Entry 7AQR (electron microscopy, 2.91 A resolution); this record covers chains C and V of the 17 polymer chains in the assembly.

Chain C:
Name: NADH dehydrogenase [ubiquinone] iron-sulfur protein 3
Source organism: Arabidopsis thaliana
Notes: EC 7.1.1.2
Reference sequence: Q95748 (NDUS3_ARATH); residues 1-190 here = UniProt positions 1-190
Chain sequence (190 residues; each row starts with the number of its first residue):
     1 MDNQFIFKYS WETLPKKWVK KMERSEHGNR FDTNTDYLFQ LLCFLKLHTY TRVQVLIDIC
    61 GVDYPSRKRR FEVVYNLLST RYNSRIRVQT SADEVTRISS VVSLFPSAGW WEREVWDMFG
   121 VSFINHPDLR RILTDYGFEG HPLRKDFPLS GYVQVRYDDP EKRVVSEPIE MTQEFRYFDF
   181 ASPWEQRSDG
Unresolved in the structure: 186-190

Chain V:
Name: Probable NADH dehydrogenase [ubiquinone] 1 alpha subcomplex subunit 5, mitochondrial
Source organism: Arabidopsis thaliana
Reference sequence: Q9FLX7 (NDUA5_ARATH); residue numbers follow UniProt; this construct covers 1-169
Chain sequence (169 residues; each row starts with the number of its first residue):
     1 MFLRAIGRPL LAKVKQTTGI VGLDVVPNAR AVLIDLYSKT LKEIQAVPED EGYRKAVESF
    61 TRQRLNVCKE EEDWEMIEKR LGCGQVEELI EEARDELTLI GKMIEWDPWG VPDDYECEVI
   121 ENDAPIPKHV PQHRPGPLPE QFYKTLEGLI AESKTEIPAA TPSDPQLKE
Unresolved in the structure: 1-11, 152-169

Interface between chain C and chain V:
Residue-residue contacts (75; chain C residue first):
  Met1(C) - Pro135(V)
  Met1(C) - Gly136(V)
  Met1(C) - Leu138(V)
  Met1(C) - Tyr143(V)
  Phe5(C) - Phe142(V)
  Phe5(C) - Tyr143(V)  hydrophobic
  Phe5(C) - Leu146(V)  hydrophobic
  Phe7(C) - Val119(V)  hydrophobic
  Phe7(C) - Glu121(V)
  Tyr9(C) - Ala56(V)
  Tyr9(C) - Leu149(V)  hydrophobic
  Glu12(C) - Gly52(V)
  Glu12(C) - Leu149(V)
  Glu12(C) - Ile150(V)
  Thr13(C) - Tyr53(V)
  Thr13(C) - Leu149(V)
  Pro15(C) - Pro108(V)  hydrophobic
  Lys16(C) - Tyr115(V)
  Lys17(C) - Pro108(V)
  Lys17(C) - Gly110(V)
  Lys17(C) - Pro112(V)
  Trp18(C) - Met103(V)  hydrophobic
  Trp18(C) - Pro108(V)  hydrophobic
  Val19(C) - Tyr115(V)
  Lys20(C) - Cys117(V)
  Lys20(C) - Glu118(V)  hydrogen bond (backbone-backbone)
  Lys21(C) - Cys117(V)
  Lys21(C) - Glu118(V)
  Lys21(C) - Ile120(V)
  Met22(C) - Glu118(V)  hydrogen bond (backbone-backbone)
  Met22(C) - Val119(V)
  Met22(C) - Ile120(V)  hydrogen bond (backbone-backbone)
  Glu23(C) - Ile120(V)
  Arg24(C) - Ile120(V)  hydrogen bond (backbone-backbone)
  Arg24(C) - Glu121(V)  salt bridge
  Arg24(C) - Asn122(V)  hydrogen bond (backbone-backbone)
  Ser25(C) - Asn122(V)
  Glu26(C) - Ile126(V)
  His27(C) - Ile126(V)
  Gln40(C) - Trp106(V)
  Cys43(C) - Leu99(V)
  Cys43(C) - Lys102(V)  hydrogen bond
  Cys43(C) - Trp106(V)  hydrophobic
  Phe44(C) - Tyr53(V)  hydrophobic
  Phe44(C) - Leu99(V)  hydrophobic
  Phe44(C) - Met103(V)  hydrophobic
  Leu47(C) - Asp95(V)
  Leu47(C) - Glu96(V)
  Leu47(C) - Thr98(V)
  Leu47(C) - Leu99(V)  hydrophobic
  His48(C) - Tyr53(V)
  His48(C) - Val57(V)
  His48(C) - Glu96(V)  salt bridge
  His48(C) - Leu99(V)
  Thr49(C) - Phe60(V)
  Thr49(C) - Arg64(V)
  Thr49(C) - Glu92(V)
  Thr49(C) - Glu96(V)  hydrogen bond
  Tyr50(C) - Phe60(V)
  Tyr50(C) - Gln141(V)
  Tyr50(C) - Phe142(V)  hydrophobic
  Tyr50(C) - Thr145(V)
  Arg52(C) - Glu92(V)
  Arg52(C) - Asp95(V)  salt bridge
  Arg81(C) - Cys83(V)  hydrogen bond (side chain-backbone)
  Arg81(C) - Gly84(V)
  Arg81(C) - Glu88(V)  salt bridge
  Arg81(C) - Leu89(V)
  Arg81(C) - Glu92(V)  salt bridge
  Tyr82(C) - Pro135(V)
  Tyr82(C) - Leu138(V)  hydrophobic
  Tyr82(C) - Phe142(V)
  Asn83(C) - His133(V)  hydrogen bond
  Asn83(C) - Pro135(V)
  Arg85(C) - His133(V)  hydrogen bond
Other interface residues (no listed pair), chain C (36 interface residues in all): Lys8, Phe39, Leu78, Ser84, Leu104
Other interface residues (no listed pair), chain V (46 interface residues in all): Glu91, Trp109, Glu116, Ala124, Arg134, Pro137

In short:
36 residues of chain C face 46 of chain V across their interface; the contacts include 10 hydrogen bonds and 5
salt bridges. Among the polar pairs are Arg24(C)-Glu121(V), His48(C)-Glu96(V) and Arg52(C)-Asp95(V).
Here chain C is NADH dehydrogenase [ubiquinone] iron-sulfur protein 3 and chain V is Probable NADH
dehydrogenase [ubiquinone] 1 alpha subcomplex subunit 5, mitochondrial, both from Arabidopsis thaliana. Entry
7AQR (Cryo-EM structure of Arabidopsis thaliana Complex-I (peripheral arm)) was determined by electron
microscopy, deposited together with 7AQQ, 7AQW, 7AR7, 7AR8, 7AR9, 7ARB, 7ARC and 7ARD.
